9N5E - chains A and E of the 13 polymer chains in the assembly; structure by X-ray diffraction, 3.75 A resolution.

Chain A:
Name: DNA-directed RNA polymerase II subunit RPB1
Source organism: Saccharomyces cerevisiae S288C
Notes: EC 2.7.7.6
UniProtKB: P04050 (RPB1_YEAST); numbering as in UniProt (aligned over 1-1733)
Amino-acid sequence (1733 residues; each row starts with the number of its first residue):
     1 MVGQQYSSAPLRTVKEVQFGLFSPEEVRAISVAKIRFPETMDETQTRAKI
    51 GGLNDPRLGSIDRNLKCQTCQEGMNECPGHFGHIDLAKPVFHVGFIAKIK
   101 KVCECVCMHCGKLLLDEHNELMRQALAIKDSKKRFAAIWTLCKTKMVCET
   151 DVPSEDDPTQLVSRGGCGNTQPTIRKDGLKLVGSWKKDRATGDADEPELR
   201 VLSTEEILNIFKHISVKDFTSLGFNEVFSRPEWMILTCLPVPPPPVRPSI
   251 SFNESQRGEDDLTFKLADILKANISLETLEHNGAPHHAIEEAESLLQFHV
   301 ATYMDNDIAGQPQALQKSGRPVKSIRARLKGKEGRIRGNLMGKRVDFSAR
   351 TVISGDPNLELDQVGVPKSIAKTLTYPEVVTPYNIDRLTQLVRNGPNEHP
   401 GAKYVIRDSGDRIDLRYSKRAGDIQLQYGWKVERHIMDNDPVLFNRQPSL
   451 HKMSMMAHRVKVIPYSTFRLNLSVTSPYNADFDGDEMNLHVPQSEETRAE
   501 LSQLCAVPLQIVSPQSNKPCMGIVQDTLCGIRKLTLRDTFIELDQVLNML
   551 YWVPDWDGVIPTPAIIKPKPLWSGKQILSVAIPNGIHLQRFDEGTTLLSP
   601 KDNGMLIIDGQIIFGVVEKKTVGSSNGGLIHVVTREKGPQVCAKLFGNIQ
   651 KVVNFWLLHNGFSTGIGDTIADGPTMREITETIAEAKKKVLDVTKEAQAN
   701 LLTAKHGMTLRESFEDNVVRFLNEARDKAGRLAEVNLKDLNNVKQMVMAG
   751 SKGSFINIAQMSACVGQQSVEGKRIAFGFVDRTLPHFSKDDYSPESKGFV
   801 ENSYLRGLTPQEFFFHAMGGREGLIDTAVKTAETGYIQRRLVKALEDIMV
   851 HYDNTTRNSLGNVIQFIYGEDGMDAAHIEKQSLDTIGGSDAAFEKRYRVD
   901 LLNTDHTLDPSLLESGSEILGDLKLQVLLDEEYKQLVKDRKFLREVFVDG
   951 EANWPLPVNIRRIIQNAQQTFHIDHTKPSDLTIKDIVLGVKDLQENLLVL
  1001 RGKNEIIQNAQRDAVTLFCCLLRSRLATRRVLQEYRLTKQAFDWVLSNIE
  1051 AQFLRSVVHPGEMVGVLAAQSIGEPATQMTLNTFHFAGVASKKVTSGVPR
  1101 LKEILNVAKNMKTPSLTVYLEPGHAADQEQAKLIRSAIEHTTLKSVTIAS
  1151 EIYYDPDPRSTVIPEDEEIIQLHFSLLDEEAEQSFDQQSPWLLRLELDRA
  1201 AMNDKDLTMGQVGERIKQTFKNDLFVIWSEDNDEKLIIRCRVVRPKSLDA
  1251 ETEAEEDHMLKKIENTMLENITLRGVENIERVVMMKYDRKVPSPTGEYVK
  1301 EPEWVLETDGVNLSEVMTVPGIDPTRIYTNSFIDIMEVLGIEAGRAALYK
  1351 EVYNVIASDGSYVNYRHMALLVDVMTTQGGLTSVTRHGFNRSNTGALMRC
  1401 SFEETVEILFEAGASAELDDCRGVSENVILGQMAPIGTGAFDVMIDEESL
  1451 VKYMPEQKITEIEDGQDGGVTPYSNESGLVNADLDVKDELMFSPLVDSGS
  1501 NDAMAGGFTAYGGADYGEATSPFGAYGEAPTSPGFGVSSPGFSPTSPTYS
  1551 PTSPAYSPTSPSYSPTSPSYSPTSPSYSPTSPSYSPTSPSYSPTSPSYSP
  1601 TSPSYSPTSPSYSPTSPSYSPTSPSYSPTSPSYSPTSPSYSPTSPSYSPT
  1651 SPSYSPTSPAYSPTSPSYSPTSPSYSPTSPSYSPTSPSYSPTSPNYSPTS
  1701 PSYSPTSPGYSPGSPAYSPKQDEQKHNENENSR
Disordered / not traced: 1-2, 154-160, 187-198, 250-256, 1082-1091, 1177-1186, 1244-1256, 1447-1733
Ion coordination: Zn2+ site 1: Cys67, Cys70, Cys77, His80; Zn2+ site 2 near Cys110 (its only coordinating residue here); Mg2+: Asp483, Asp485 (shared with 1 residue of chain R)
Ligand contacts: AMP-CPP (APC; diphosphomethylphosphonic acid adenosyl ester): Arg446, Pro448, Asn479, Lys752
Swiss-Prot annotation at these positions:
  - region: Pro248 to Asp260 (Lid loop), Asn306 to Lys323 (Rudder loop), Pro810 to Glu822 (Bridging helix)
  - binding site (Zn(2+)): Cys67, Cys70, Cys77, His80, Cys107, Cys110, Cys148, Cys167
  - binding site (Mg(2+)): Asp481, Asp483, Asp485
  - modified residue: Thr1471 (Phosphothreonine)
  - cross-link (Glycyl lysine isopeptide (Lys-Gly)): Lys695 (interchain with G-Cter in ubiquitin), Lys1246 (interchain with G-Cter in ubiquitin), Lys1350 (interchain with G-Cter in ubiquitin)
  - natural variant: Ser1653 to Pro1659 (deletion: In strain: A364A)
  - mutagenesis: Lys1246 (K1246R: Impairs ubiquitination during transcription stress)

Chain E:
Name: DNA-directed RNA polymerases I, II, and III subunit RPABC1
Source organism: Saccharomyces cerevisiae S288C
UniProtKB: P20434 (RPAB1_YEAST); numbering as in UniProt (aligned over 1-215)
Amino-acid sequence (215 residues; row label = number of the first residue in the row):
     1 MDQENERNISRLWRAFRTVKEMVKDRGYFITQEEVELPLEDFKAKYCDSM
    51 GRPQRKMMSFQANPTEESISKFPDMGSLWVEFCDEPSVGVKTMKTFVIHI
   101 QEKNFQTGIFVYQNNITPSAMKLVPSIPPATIETFNEAALVVNITHHELV
   151 PKHIRLSSDEKRELLKRYRLKESQLPRIQRADPVALYLGLKRGEVVKIIR
   201 KSETSGRYASYRICM
Disordered / not traced: 1-2

Interface between chain A and chain E:
Pairs across the interface (92; chain A residue first):
  Lys129(A) with Arg192(E)
  Asp853(A) with Arg169(E), salt bridge
  Thr855(A) with Tyr168(E)
  Arg857(A) with Tyr168(E), hydrogen bond (side chain-backbone); Leu170(E); Gln174(E), hydrogen bond
  Leu860(A) with Gln174(E), hydrogen bond (backbone-side chain)
  Gly861(A) with Gln174(E)
  Asn862(A) with Ser173(E), hydrogen bond (side chain-backbone); Gln174(E); Arg177(E)
  Val863(A) with Leu170(E), hydrophobic; Gln174(E), hydrogen bond (backbone-backbone); Pro176(E)
  Gln865(A) with Tyr208(E)
  Phe866(A) with Tyr168(E), hydrophobic; Tyr208(E), hydrogen bond (backbone-side chain); Ala209(E); Ser210(E); Tyr211(E)
  Ile867(A) with Tyr208(E)
  Gly869(A) with Thr204(E), hydrogen bond (backbone-side chain)
  Glu870(A) with Arg200(E), salt bridge; Ser202(E), hydrogen bond; Glu203(E); Thr204(E); Ser205(E); Tyr208(E)
  Asp871(A) with Thr204(E), hydrogen bond
  Phe942(A) with Gly206(E); Arg207(E)
  Val946(A) with Ser202(E)
  Trp954(A) with Glu203(E)
  Asn1004(A) with Arg167(E), hydrogen bond
  Ile1006(A) with Glu163(E); Arg167(E); Tyr168(E), hydrophobic
  Ile1007(A) with Tyr168(E), hydrophobic
  Asp1013(A) with Ser205(E), hydrogen bond (backbone-side chain); Gly206(E), hydrogen bond (backbone-backbone); Arg207(E), hydrogen bond (backbone-backbone)
  Ala1014(A) with Ser205(E)
  Thr1016(A) with Gly206(E)
  Leu1017(A) with Glu203(E); Thr204(E); Ser205(E); Gly206(E)
  Met1317(A) with Arg14(E); Val142(E)
  Thr1318(A) with Arg14(E), hydrogen bond (backbone-side chain); Ala138(E); Val141(E); Val142(E)
  Pro1320(A) with Arg14(E)
  Pro1324(A) with Val142(E), hydrophobic; His147(E)
  Thr1325(A) with His146(E); His147(E), hydrogen bond (backbone-side chain); Glu148(E)
  Arg1326(A) with Glu148(E)
  Ile1327(A) with His147(E), hydrogen bond (backbone-side chain)
  Glu1337(A) with Pro183(E)
  Val1338(A) with Ile144(E); Pro183(E)
  Leu1339(A) with Ile144(E); His147(E); Val150(E), hydrophobic; Asp182(E); Pro183(E); Val184(E)
  Gly1340(A) with Asp182(E)
  Ile1341(A) with Ile178(E), hydrophobic; Asp182(E), hydrogen bond (backbone-side chain); Arg212(E)
  Glu1342(A) with Pro151(E); Ile198(E); Arg200(E), salt bridge; Arg212(E), salt bridge
  Ala1343(A) with Leu149(E)
  Arg1345(A) with Arg200(E)
  Ala1347(A) with Leu149(E)
  Tyr1365(A) with Arg200(E); Glu203(E), hydrogen bond; Thr204(E)
  Thr1376(A) with Arg212(E), hydrogen bond (backbone-side chain)
  Thr1377(A) with Pro176(E); Arg177(E), hydrogen bond (backbone-backbone); Arg212(E), hydrogen bond (backbone-side chain)
  Gln1378(A) with Arg177(E)
  Gly1379(A) with Arg177(E); Gln179(E), hydrogen bond (backbone-side chain)
  Gly1380(A) with Gln179(E)
Interface residues without a listed pair, chain A (52 interface residues in all): Glu1005, Ala1010, Val1319, Met1336, Ala1346, Arg1366
Interface residues without a listed pair, chain E (42 interface residues in all): Arg11, His153, Lys201

In short:
The interface between chain A and chain E involves 52 residues on one side and 42 on the other, with 22
hydrogen bonds and 4 salt bridges. Among the polar pairs are Asp853(A)-Arg169(E), Glu870(A)-Arg200(E) and
Glu1342(A)-Arg200(E). Bound to chain A: AMP-CPP.
Here chain A is DNA-directed RNA polymerase II subunit RPB1 and chain E is DNA-directed RNA polymerases I, II,
and III subunit RPABC1, both from Saccharomyces cerevisiae S288C. Entry 9N5E (RNA polymerase II elongation
complex with 8-oxoG at +1 site, AMPCPP in E-site) was determined by X-ray diffraction together with 9N5B,
9N5C, 9N5D, 9N5F and 9N5G from the same study.
